PDB entry 8UCN | electron microscopy, 3.31 A resolution | chains a and d of the 10 polymer chains in the assembly

Chain a:
Molecule: Cytochrome c oxidase subunit 1
From: Komagataella pastoris
UniProt: F2R0K8 (F2R0K8_KOMPC); numbering as in UniProt (aligned over 1-535)
Amino-acid sequence (535 residues; each row starts with the number of its first residue):
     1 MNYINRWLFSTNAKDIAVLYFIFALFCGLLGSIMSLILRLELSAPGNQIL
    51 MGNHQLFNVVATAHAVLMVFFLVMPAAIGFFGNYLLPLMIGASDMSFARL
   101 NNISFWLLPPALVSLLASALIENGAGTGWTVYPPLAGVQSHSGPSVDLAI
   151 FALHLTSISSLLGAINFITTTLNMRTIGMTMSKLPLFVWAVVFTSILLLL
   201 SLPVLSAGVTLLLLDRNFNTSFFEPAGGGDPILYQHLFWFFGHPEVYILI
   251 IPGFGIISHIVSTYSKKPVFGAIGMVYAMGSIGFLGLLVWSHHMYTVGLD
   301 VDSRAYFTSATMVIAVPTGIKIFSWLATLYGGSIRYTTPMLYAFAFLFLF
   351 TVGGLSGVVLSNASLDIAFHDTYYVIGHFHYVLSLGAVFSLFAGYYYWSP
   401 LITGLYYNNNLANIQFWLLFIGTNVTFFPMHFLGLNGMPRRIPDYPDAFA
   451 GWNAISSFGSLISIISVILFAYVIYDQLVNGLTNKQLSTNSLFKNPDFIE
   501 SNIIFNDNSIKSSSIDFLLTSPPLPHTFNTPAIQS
Construct notes: conflict Ile-4 (Met in F2R0K8), Ile-16 (Met in F2R0K8), Ile-22 (Met in F2R0K8), 34 further conflict positions vs the reference (F2R0K8) not listed
Bound ions: Cu ion: His-243, His-292, His-293
Residues lining bound ligands:
  - heme a (HEA), molecule 1: Phe-21, Ala-24, Gly-28, Leu-29, Ser-35, Leu-38, Arg-39, Leu-42, Phe-57, Ala-61, His-64, Ala-65, Met-68, Val-69, Leu-72, Ala-76, Gly-128, Trp-129, Tyr-373, Ile-376, Phe-379, His-380, Leu-383, Ser-384, Val-388, Leu-391, Phe-392, Thr-426, Phe-427, Met-430, Arg-440, Arg-441, Ser-463, Val-467
  - heme a (HEA), molecule 2: Trp-129, Trp-239, His-243, Val-246, Tyr-247, Ile-250, His-292, His-293, Ile-314, Ala-315, Gly-319, Phe-323, Phe-350, Gly-354, Leu-355, Gly-357, Val-358, Leu-360, Ser-361, Asp-366, His-370, Val-375, His-378, Phe-379, Val-382, Leu-383, Arg-440
  - phosphatidylethanolamine (PTY), molecule 1: Ser-96, Phe-97, Ala-98, Arg-99, Leu-100, Ile-103, Ile-158, Leu-162
  - phosphatidylethanolamine (PTY), molecule 2: Phe-270, Ala-327, Tyr-330
  - phosphatidylethanolamine (PTY), molecule 3: Tyr-336, Leu-341, Phe-344, Trp-417, Phe-420

Chain d:
Molecule: Cytochrome c oxidase subunit 4
From: Komagataella pastoris
UniProt: F2QT92 (F2QT92_KOMPC); residues 44-160 here = UniProt positions 44-160
Amino-acid sequence (117 residues; each row starts with the number of its first residue):
    44 QFKTATSIAEVEGLENLVGPGAKTGTVPTDLEQATGLERYELLGKLEGIE
    94 VFDETPLEAVRKGTMKDPILIDSYDDYRYVGCTGVPADSHNIEWLKPTTE
   144 KNARCWECGSVYKLNFL
Bound ions: Zn2+: Cys-125, His-133, Cys-148, Cys-151

How chain a and chain d interact:
Contacting residue pairs - 38 pairs, chain a then chain d:
  Ile-177(a) with Asp-96(d); Glu-97(d); Thr-98(d); Pro-99(d)
  Pro-268(a) with Asn-134(d)
  Asp-497(a) with Trp-149(d)
  Glu-500(a) with Trp-149(d)
  Asp-507(a) with Lys-144(d), salt bridge
  Ser-512(a) with Glu-136(d); Trp-137(d)
  Ser-513(a) with Ile-135(d); Trp-137(d)
  Ser-514(a) with Trp-137(d)
  Ile-515(a) with Trp-137(d), hydrophobic
  Leu-518(a) with Trp-137(d); Leu-138(d); Lys-139(d), hydrogen bond (backbone-side chain)
  Leu-519(a) with Tyr-122(d)
  Phe-528(a) with Tyr-122(d), hydrophobic
  Asn-529(a) with Asp-118(d), hydrogen bond
  Pro-531(a) with Arg-121(d), hydrogen bond (backbone-side chain)
  Ala-532(a) with Tyr-122(d)
  Ile-533(a) with Thr-98(d); Leu-100(d), hydrophobic; Arg-121(d); Tyr-122(d), hydrogen bond (backbone-backbone); Val-123(d); Gly-124(d), hydrogen bond (backbone-backbone); Trp-137(d)
  Gln-534(a) with Pro-99(d); Leu-100(d); Ile-135(d); Trp-137(d)
  Ser-535(a) with Leu-100(d); Ala-102(d); Gly-124(d), hydrogen bond (backbone-backbone); Thr-126(d), hydrogen bond; Ala-130(d)
Interface residues without a listed pair, chain a (22 interface residues in all): Lys-183, Lys-511, Thr-527, Thr-530
Interface residues without a listed pair, chain d (22 interface residues in all): Tyr-120

Overview:
Chain a and chain d each contribute 22 residues to their interface; the contacts include 7 hydrogen bonds and
1 salt bridge. Polar contacts include Asp-507(a)/Lys-144(d), Leu-518(a)/Lys-139(d) and Asn-529(a)/Asp-118(d).
Ligands of chain a: heme a and 3 copies of phosphatidylethanolamine.
Here chain a is Cytochrome c oxidase subunit 1 and chain d is Cytochrome c oxidase subunit 4, both from
Komagataella pastoris. Entry 8UCN (Komagataella pastoris Cytochrome c oxidase in complex with human VMAT2 and
Histamine) was determined by electron microscopy.
